PDB entry 3JVL | X-ray diffraction, 1.20 A resolution | chain A

# Chain A
Protein: Bromodomain-containing protein 4
From: Mus musculus
Notes: fragment: bromodomain 2
UniProt: Q9ESU6 (BRD4_MOUSE); numbering as in UniProt (aligned over 349-464)
Chain sequence (120 residues; numbered 345 to 464; the number before each row is that of its first residue):
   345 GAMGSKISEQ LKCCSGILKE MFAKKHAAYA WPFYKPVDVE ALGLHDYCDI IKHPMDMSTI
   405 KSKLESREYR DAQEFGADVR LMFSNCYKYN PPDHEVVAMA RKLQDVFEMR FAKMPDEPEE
Not modelled in the structure: 461-464
Sequence notes: expression tag (345-348)
UniProt features mapped onto this chain:
  - site: Asn434 (Acetylated histone binding)
  - mutagenesis: Tyr431 (Y431C: Reduced acetylated histone binding. Reduced binding to promoters and enhancers of BRD4 target genes), Tyr433 (Y433A: No effect on acetylated histone binding), Val440 (V440A: No effect on acetylated histone binding)
Reported in the primary citation:
  - binding site for beta-mercaptoethanol: Cys357, Cys392
  - interface residues: Arg445
  - self-association interface (contacts with another copy of this molecule): Ala456

# In short
Curated annotation (UniProt) lists 3 mutagenesis sites. The paper reports a binding site for
beta-mercaptoethanol at Cys357 and Cys392; the interface residue Arg445.
Chain A is Bromodomain-containing protein 4 (Mus musculus); the structure, Crystal structure of bromodomain 2
of mouse Brd4, was determined by X-ray diffraction (same publication as 3JVJ, 3JVK and 3JVM).
